Entry 1W50 (X-ray diffraction, 1.75 A resolution); this record covers chain A.

# Chain A
Molecule: Beta-secretase 1
Organism: Homo sapiens
Notes: EC 3.4.23.46; fragment: active protease domain, residues 43-453
UniProt: P56817 (BAE1_HUMAN); residues -18 to 392 here correspond to UniProt positions 43-453 (UniProt number = residue number + 61)
Sequence (411 residues; numbered -18 to 392; the number before each row is that of its first residue; numbers below 1 keep their minus sign (Leu-18 is residue -18)):
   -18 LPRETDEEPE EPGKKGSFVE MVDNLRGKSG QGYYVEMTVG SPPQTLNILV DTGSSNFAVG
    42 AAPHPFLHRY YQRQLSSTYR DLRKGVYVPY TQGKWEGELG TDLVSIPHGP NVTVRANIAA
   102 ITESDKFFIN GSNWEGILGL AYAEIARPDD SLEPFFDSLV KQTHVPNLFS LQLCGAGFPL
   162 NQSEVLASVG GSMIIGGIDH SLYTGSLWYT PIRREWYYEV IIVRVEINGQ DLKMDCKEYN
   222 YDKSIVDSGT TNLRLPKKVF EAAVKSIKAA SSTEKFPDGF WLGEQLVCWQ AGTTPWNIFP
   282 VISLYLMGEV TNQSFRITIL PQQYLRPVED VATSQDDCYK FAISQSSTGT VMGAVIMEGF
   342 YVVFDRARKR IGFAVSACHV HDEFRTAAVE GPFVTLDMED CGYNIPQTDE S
Not modelled in the structure: -18 to -2, 158-167, 387-392
Disulfides: Cys155-Cys359, Cys217-Cys382, Cys269-Cys319
Swiss-Prot annotation at these positions:
  - active site: Asp32, Asp228
  - modified residue (N6-acetyllysine): Lys65, Lys214, Lys218, Lys224, Lys238, Lys239, Lys246
  - glycosylation (N-linked (GlcNAc...) asparagine): Asn92, Asn111, Asn162, Asn293

# Summary
Curated annotation (UniProt) lists active-site residues Asp32 and Asp228.
Chain A is Beta-secretase 1 (Homo sapiens); the structure, Apo Structure of BACE (Beta Secretase), was
determined by X-ray diffraction together with 1W51 from the same study.
